PDB entry 4NNX | X-ray diffraction, 2.10 A resolution | chains A and B of the 3 polymer chains in the assembly

[Chain A]
Name: HLA class I histocompatibility antigen, A-2 alpha chain
Organism: Homo sapiens
Notes: fragment: extracellular domain
UniProtKB: P01892 (1A02_HUMAN); residues 1-274 here correspond to UniProt positions 25-298 (UniProt number = residue number + 24)
Amino-acid sequence (274 residues; numbered 1 to 274; the number before each row is that of its first residue):
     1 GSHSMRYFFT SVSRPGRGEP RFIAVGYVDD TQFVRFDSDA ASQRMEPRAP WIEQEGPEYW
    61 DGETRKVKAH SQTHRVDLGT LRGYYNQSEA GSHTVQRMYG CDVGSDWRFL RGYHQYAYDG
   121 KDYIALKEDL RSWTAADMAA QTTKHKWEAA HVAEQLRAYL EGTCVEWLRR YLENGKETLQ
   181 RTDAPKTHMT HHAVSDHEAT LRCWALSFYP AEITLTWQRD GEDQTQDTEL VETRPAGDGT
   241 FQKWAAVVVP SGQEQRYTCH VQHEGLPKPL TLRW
Disulfides: Cys-101/Cys-164, Cys-203/Cys-259
Metal / ion sites: Cd2+ site 1: Asp-30, Glu-212; Cd2+ site 2: His-151, Glu-154; Cd2+ site 3 near His-197 (its only coordinating residue here)

[Chain B]
Name: Beta-2-microglobulin
Organism: Homo sapiens
UniProtKB: P61769 (B2MG_HUMAN); residues 1-99 here correspond to UniProt positions 21-119 (UniProt number = residue number + 20)
Amino-acid sequence (99 residues; numbered 1 to 99; the number before each row is that of its first residue):
     1 IQRTPKIQVY SRHPAENGKS NFLNCYVSGF HPSDIEVDLL KNGERIEKVE HSDLSFSKDW
    61 SFYLLYYTEF TPTEKDEYAC RVNHVTLSQP KIVKWDRDM
Disulfides: Cys-25/Cys-80
Metal / ion sites: Cd2+ near His-51 (its only coordinating residue here)

[How chain A and chain B interact]
Residue-residue contacts (53; chain A residue first):
  Phe-8(A) with Ser-55(B); Phe-56(B)
  Phe-9(A) with Phe-56(B)
  Thr-10(A) with Leu-54(B); Phe-56(B); Phe-62(B)
  Val-12(A) with Ser-33(B)
  Arg-14(A) with Asp-34(B), salt bridge
  Ile-23(A) with Leu-54(B)
  Val-25(A) with Asp-53(B); Leu-54(B)
  Tyr-27(A) with Tyr-63(B)
  Gln-32(A) with Asp-53(B), hydrogen bond
  Arg-35(A) with Asp-53(B), salt bridge
  Gln-96(A) with His-31(B), hydrogen bond; Phe-56(B); Trp-60(B), hydrogen bond (side chain-backbone); Phe-62(B)
  Arg-97(A) with Phe-56(B)
  Gln-115(A) with Trp-60(B)
  Tyr-116(A) with Trp-60(B)
  Ala-117(A) with Trp-60(B)
  Asp-119(A) with Ile-1(B); His-31(B)
  Gly-120(A) with Arg-3(B), hydrogen bond (backbone-side chain); His-31(B); Trp-60(B)
  Asp-122(A) with Trp-60(B), hydrogen bond
  His-192(A) with Asp-98(B), salt bridge
  Arg-202(A) with Asp-98(B), hydrogen bond (side chain-backbone); Met-99(B)
  Trp-204(A) with Asp-98(B); Met-99(B)
  Val-231(A) with Gln-8(B)
  Glu-232(A) with Lys-6(B), salt bridge; Gln-8(B), hydrogen bond (backbone-side chain); Tyr-26(B); Ser-28(B), hydrogen bond
  Arg-234(A) with Gln-8(B), hydrogen bond; Tyr-10(B); Met-99(B), hydrogen bond (side chain-backbone)
  Pro-235(A) with Tyr-10(B), hydrogen bond (backbone-side chain); Asn-24(B); Tyr-26(B); Leu-65(B), hydrophobic
  Ala-236(A) with Arg-12(B), hydrogen bond (backbone-side chain); Asn-24(B), hydrogen bond (backbone-side chain)
  Gly-237(A) with Arg-12(B), hydrogen bond (backbone-side chain); Leu-65(B)
  Gln-242(A) with Tyr-10(B); Ser-11(B); Arg-12(B), hydrogen bond (side chain-backbone)
  Trp-244(A) with Met-99(B), hydrogen bond (side chain-backbone)
Interface residues without a listed pair, chain A (37 interface residues in all): Arg-48, Thr-94, Met-98, Lys-121, Leu-206, Glu-229, Thr-233, Asp-238
Interface residues without a listed pair, chain B (26 interface residues in all): Pro-14, Pro-32, Asp-59

[Summary]
Chain A and chain B form an interface of 37 and 26 residues respectively, with 16 hydrogen bonds and 4 salt
bridges. Polar contacts include Arg-14(A)/Asp-34(B), Arg-35(A)/Asp-53(B) and His-192(A)/Asp-98(B). Asp-30(A)
and Glu-212(A) coordinate Cd2+ site 1. His-151(A) and Glu-154(A) coordinate Cd2+ site 2.
Chain A is HLA class I histocompatibility antigen, A-2 alpha chain and chain B is Beta-2-microglobulin, both
from Homo sapiens; the structure, Crystal structure of PKD2 phosphopeptide bound to HLA-A2, was determined by
X-ray diffraction together with 4NO3, 4NO5, 4NNY, 4NO0 and 4NO2 from the same study.
